7FON - chains A and B; structure by X-ray diffraction, 1.51 A resolution.

Chain A:
Molecule: Pre-mRNA-splicing factor 8
Source organism: Saccharomyces cerevisiae S288C
Reference sequence: P33334 (PRP8_YEAST); numbering as in UniProt (aligned over 1836-2090)
Sequence (258 residues; numbered 1833 to 2090; the number before each row is that of its first residue):
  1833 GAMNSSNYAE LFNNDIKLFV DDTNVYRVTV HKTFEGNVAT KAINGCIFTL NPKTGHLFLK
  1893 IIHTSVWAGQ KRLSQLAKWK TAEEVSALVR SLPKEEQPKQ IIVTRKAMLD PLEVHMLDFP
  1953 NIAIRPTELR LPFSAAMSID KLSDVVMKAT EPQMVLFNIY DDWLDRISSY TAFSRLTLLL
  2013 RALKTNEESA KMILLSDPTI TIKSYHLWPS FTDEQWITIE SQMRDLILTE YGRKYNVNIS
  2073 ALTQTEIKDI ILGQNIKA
Disordered / not traced: 2070-2090
Differences from the reference sequence: expression tag (1833-1835)
Ligand contacts: N-(2-aminoethyl)-2-cyclohexylacetamide (W7T): Tyr1858, Arg1859, Val1860, Val1862

Chain B:
Molecule: A1 cistron-splicing factor AAR2
Source organism: Saccharomyces cerevisiae S288C
Reference sequence: P32357 (AAR2_YEAST); aligned to UniProt positions 1-317 over residues 1-317
Sequence (308 residues; numbered -3 to 317; 13 numbers in that range are skipped by the numbering (no residue carries them; nothing is unmodelled there); the number before each row is that of its first residue; numbers below 1 keep their minus sign (Gly-3 is residue -3)):
    -3 GAMAMNTVPF TSAPIEVTIG IDQYSFNVKE NQPFHGIKDI PIGHVHVIHF QHADNSSMRY
    57 GYWFDCRMGN FYIQYDPKDG LYKMMEERDG AKFENIVHNF KERQMMVSYP KIDEDDTWYN
   117 LTEFVQMDKI RKIVRKDENQ FSYVDSSMTT VQENEL
   166 SSSSSDPAHS LNYTVINFKS REAIRPGHEM EDFLDKSYYL NTVMLQGIFK NSSNYFGELQ
   226 FAFLNAMFFG NYGSSLQWHA MIELICSSAT VPKHMLDKLD EILYYQIKTL PEQYSDILLN
   286 ERVWNICLYS SFQKNSLHNT EKIMENKYPE LL
Disordered / not traced: -3 to 0, 166-169
Differences from the reference sequence: expression tag (-3 to 0); conflict Ser166 (Leu153 in P32357), Ser167 (Lys154 in P32357), Ser170 (Asp in P32357)
Ligand contacts: N-(2-aminoethyl)-2-cyclohexylacetamide (W7T): Ile17, Gln19, Tyr20, Ser21, Phe22, Val103, Ser104, Pro106

How chain A and chain B interact:
Pairs across the interface - 17 pairs, chain A then chain B:
  Gln1907(A) with Met195(B); Leu199(B)
  Leu1908(A) with Met195(B), hydrophobic
  Trp1911(A) with Glu194(B); Met195(B), hydrophobic; Phe198(B), hydrophobic
  Asp1942(A) with Lys184(B), salt bridge; Phe198(B)
  Glu1945(A) with Lys184(B), salt bridge
  Val1946(A) with Ile189(B), hydrophobic; Glu194(B); Phe198(B), hydrophobic
  His1947(A) with Glu194(B), salt bridge
  Leu1949(A) with Lys184(B); Ser185(B); Arg186(B)
  Asp1950(A) with Arg186(B), salt bridge

Overview:
9 residues of chain A face 8 of chain B across their interface; the contacts include 4 salt bridges. Polar
pairs include Asp1942(A)-Lys184(B), Glu1945(A)-Lys184(B) and His1947(A)-Glu194(B). Bound to chain A:
N-(2-aminoethyl)-2-cyclohexylacetamide. Chain B binds N-(2-aminoethyl)-2-cyclohexylacetamide.
Chain A is Pre-mRNA-splicing factor 8 and chain B is A1 cistron-splicing factor AAR2, both from Saccharomyces
cerevisiae S288C; the structure, PanDDA analysis group deposition -- Aar2/RNaseH in complex with fragment
P08C04 from the F2X-Universal Library, was determined by X-ray diffraction (same publication as 5ST0, 5ST1,
5ST2, 5ST3, 5ST4, 5ST5 and 248 further entries).
